Entry 4V26 (X-ray diffraction, 2.49 A resolution); this record covers chain A.

Chain A:
Protein: [Pyruvate dehydrogenase (acetyl-TRANSFERRING)] kinase isozyme 2, mitochondrial
Organism: Homo sapiens
Notes: EC 2.7.11.2; fragment: kinase domain
UniProt: Q15119 (PDK2_HUMAN); residues -7 to 399 here correspond to UniProt positions 1-407 (UniProt number = residue number + 8)
Chain sequence (407 residues; each row starts with the number of its first residue; numbers below 1 keep their minus sign (Met-7 is residue -7)):
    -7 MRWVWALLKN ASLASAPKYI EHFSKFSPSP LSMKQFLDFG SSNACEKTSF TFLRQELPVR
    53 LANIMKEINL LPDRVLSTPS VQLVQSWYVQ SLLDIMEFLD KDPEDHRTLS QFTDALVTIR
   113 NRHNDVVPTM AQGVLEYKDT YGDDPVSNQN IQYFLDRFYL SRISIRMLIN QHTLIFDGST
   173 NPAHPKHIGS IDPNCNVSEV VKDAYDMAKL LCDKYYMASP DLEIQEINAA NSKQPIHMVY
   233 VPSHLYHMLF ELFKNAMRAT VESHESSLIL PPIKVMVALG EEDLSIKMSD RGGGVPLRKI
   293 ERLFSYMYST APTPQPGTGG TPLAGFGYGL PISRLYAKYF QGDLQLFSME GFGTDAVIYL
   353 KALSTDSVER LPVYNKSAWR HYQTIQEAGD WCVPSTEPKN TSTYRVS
Unresolved in the structure: -7 to 5, 34, 170-176, 305-313, 367-399
Differences from the reference sequence: conflict Ser7 (Gly15 in Q15119)
Small-molecule neighbours:
  - 7TJ (N-[4-(2-chloro-5-methylpyrimidin-4-yl)phenyl]-2,4-dihydroxy-N-(4-{[(trifluoroacetyl)amino]methyl}benzyl)benzamide): Leu244, Lys246, Asn247, Ala248, Arg250, Ala251, Glu254, Ser255, Asp282, Gly284, Gly286, Val287, Leu295, Leu315, Ala316, Leu322, Leu338, Ser340, Thr346, Ala348
  - Mg2+ (MG), molecule 1: Phe31, Ser41, Leu45, Gln163
  - Mg2+ (MG), molecule 2: Phe296, Gln337, Leu338
  - TF3 (N-(2-aminoethyl)-2-{3-chloro-4-[(4-isopropylbenzyl)oxy]phenyl} acetamide): Leu63, Pro64, Arg66, Val67, Val73, Met122, Gly125, Val126, Tyr129, Val138, Ser139, Asn142, Ile143, Phe146, Leu147
Curated features (UniProtKB/Swiss-Prot):
  - binding site (ATP): Glu243 to Arg250, Asp282, Ser301, Thr302, Gly317 to Leu322
  - modified residue: Tyr207 (Phosphotyrosine), Tyr208 (Phosphotyrosine), Lys368 (N6-succinyllysine)

In short:
Ligands of chain A: compound TF3, Mg2+ and compound 7TJ. Curated annotation (UniProt) lists 17 ATP-binding
residues.
Chain A is [Pyruvate dehydrogenase (acetyl-TRANSFERRING)] kinase isozyme 2, mitochondrial (Homo sapiens); the
structure, VER-246608, a novel pan-isoform ATP competitive inhibitor of pyruvate dehydrogenase kinase,
disrupts Warburg metabolism and induces ..., was determined by X-ray diffraction together with 4V25 from the
same study.
